PDB entry 4Y84 | X-ray diffraction, 2.70 A resolution | chains E and F of the 34 polymer chains in the assembly

# Chain E
Molecule: Proteasome subunit alpha type-6
Source organism: Saccharomyces cerevisiae S288c
Notes: EC 3.4.25.1
UniProt: P40302 (PSA6_YEAST); residues 0-233 here correspond to UniProt positions 1-234 (UniProt number = residue number + 1)
Chain sequence (234 residues; row label = number of the first residue in the row; numbering starts at 0):
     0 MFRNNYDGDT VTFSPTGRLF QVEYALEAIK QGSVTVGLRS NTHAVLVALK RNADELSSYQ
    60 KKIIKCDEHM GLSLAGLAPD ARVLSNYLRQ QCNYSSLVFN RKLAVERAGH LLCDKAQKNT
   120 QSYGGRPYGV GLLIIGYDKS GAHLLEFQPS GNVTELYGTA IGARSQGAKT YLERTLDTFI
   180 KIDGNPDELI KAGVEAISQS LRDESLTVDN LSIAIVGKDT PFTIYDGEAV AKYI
Not modelled in the structure: 0-2
Curated features (UniProtKB/Swiss-Prot):
  - modified residue: Ser13 (Phosphoserine)
  - cross-link: Lys190 (Glycyl lysine isopeptide (Lys-Gly) (interchain with G-Cter in ubiquitin))

# Chain F
Molecule: Probable proteasome subunit alpha type-7
Source organism: Saccharomyces cerevisiae S288c
Notes: EC 3.4.25.1
UniProt: P21242 (PSA7_YEAST); residues -3 to 284 here correspond to UniProt positions 1-288 (UniProt number = residue number + 4)
Chain sequence (288 residues; each row starts with the number of its first residue; numbers below 1 keep their minus sign (Met-3 is residue -3)):
    -3 MTSIGTGYDL SNSVFSPDGR NFQVEYAVKA VENGTTSIGI KCNDGVVFAV EKLITSKLLV
    57 PQKNVKIQVV DRHIGCVYSG LIPDGRHLVN RGREEAASFK KLYKTPIPIP AFADRLGQYV
   117 QAHTLYNSVR PFGVSTIFGG VDKNGAHLYM LEPSGSYWGY KGAATGKGRQ SAKAELEKLV
   177 DHHPEGLSAR EAVKQAAKII YLAHEDNKEK DFELEISWCS LSETNGLHKF VKGDLLQEAI
   237 DFAQKEINGD DDEDEDDSDN VMSSDDENAP VATNANATTD QEGDIHLE
Not modelled in the structure: -3 to 1, 245-284
Curated features (UniProtKB/Swiss-Prot):
  - modified residue: Thr-2 (N-acetylthreonine)

# How chain E and chain F interact
Pairs across the interface (64):
  Asn4(E) - Leu6(F)
  Tyr5(E) - Asp5(F)  hydrogen bond
  Tyr5(E) - Leu6(F)  hydrophobic
  Thr9(E) - Arg126(F)
  Val10(E) - Asn123(F)
  Val10(E) - Ser124(F)
  Val10(E) - Val125(F)
  Val10(E) - Arg126(F)
  Thr11(E) - Leu6(F)
  Thr11(E) - Gln19(F)
  Phe12(E) - Gln19(F)
  Phe12(E) - Tyr22(F)
  Phe12(E) - Ala23(F)  hydrophobic
  Phe12(E) - Arg126(F)
  Phe12(E) - Pro127(F)
  Ser13(E) - Tyr22(F)
  Pro14(E) - Tyr22(F)  hydrophobic
  Pro14(E) - Lys25(F)
  Thr15(E) - Lys25(F)
  Gly16(E) - Tyr22(F)
  Gly16(E) - Lys25(F)
  Gly16(E) - Ala26(F)
  Leu18(E) - Leu77(F)  hydrophobic
  Leu18(E) - Arg126(F)
  Arg38(E) - Val56(F)
  Glu105(E) - Lys59(F)  salt bridge
  His109(E) - Arg82(F)
  Cys112(E) - Arg82(F)
  Asp113(E) - Arg82(F)  salt bridge
  Asp113(E) - Asn86(F)
  Gln116(E) - Pro79(F)
  Gln116(E) - Asp80(F)
  Gln116(E) - His83(F)  hydrogen bond
  Thr119(E) - Arg126(F)  hydrogen bond (backbone-side chain)
  Gln120(E) - His119(F)
  Gln120(E) - Val125(F)
  Gln120(E) - Arg126(F)  hydrogen bond (backbone-backbone)
  Gln120(E) - Phe128(F)
  Ser121(E) - Ser124(F)
  Tyr122(E) - Ser124(F)  hydrogen bond (backbone-backbone)
  His142(E) - Lys59(F)
  Ser149(E) - Pro79(F)
  Gly150(E) - Pro79(F)
  Asn151(E) - Ile78(F)
  Asn151(E) - Pro79(F)
  Thr153(E) - Leu55(F)
  Thr153(E) - Asn60(F)
  Glu154(E) - Leu55(F)
  Glu154(E) - Val56(F)  hydrogen bond (backbone-backbone)
  Glu154(E) - Lys59(F)
  Glu154(E) - Asn60(F)  hydrogen bond (backbone-side chain)
  Leu155(E) - Leu54(F)
  Leu155(E) - Leu55(F)  hydrophobic
  Leu155(E) - Val56(F)
  Tyr156(E) - Leu54(F)  hydrogen bond (backbone-backbone)
  Tyr156(E) - Leu55(F)
  Tyr156(E) - Val56(F)
  Tyr156(E) - Pro57(F)
  Gly157(E) - Leu54(F)
  Lys168(E) - Leu54(F)
  Leu171(E) - Leu54(F)
  Glu172(E) - Ser52(F)  hydrogen bond
  Glu172(E) - Lys53(F)
  Leu175(E) - Lys53(F)
Other interface residues (no listed pair), chain E (37 interface residues in all): Ser139, Val152, Phe178
Other interface residues (no listed pair), chain F (30 interface residues in all): Gly129

# In short
37 residues of chain E face 30 of chain F across their interface; the contacts include 9 hydrogen bonds and 2
salt bridges. Among the polar pairs are Glu105(E)-Lys59(F), Asp113(E)-Arg82(F) and Tyr5(E)-Asp5(F).
Chain E is Proteasome subunit alpha type-6 and chain F is Probable proteasome subunit alpha type-7, both from
Saccharomyces cerevisiae S288c; the structure, Yeast 20S proteasome in complex with N3-A(4,4-F2P)nLL-ep, was
determined by X-ray diffraction together with 4Y69, 4Y6A, 4Y6V, 4Y6Z, 4Y70, 4Y74 and 34 further entries from
the same study.
